4TKV - chains B and C of the 4 polymer chains in the assembly; structure by X-ray diffraction, 1.50 A resolution.

[Chain B]
Name: Nitrogenase molybdenum-iron protein beta chain
Source organism: Azotobacter vinelandii
Notes: EC 1.18.6.1
UniProt: P07329 (NIFK_AZOVI); numbering as in UniProt (aligned over 1-523)
Amino-acid sequence (523 residues; numbered 1 to 523; the number before each row is that of its first residue):
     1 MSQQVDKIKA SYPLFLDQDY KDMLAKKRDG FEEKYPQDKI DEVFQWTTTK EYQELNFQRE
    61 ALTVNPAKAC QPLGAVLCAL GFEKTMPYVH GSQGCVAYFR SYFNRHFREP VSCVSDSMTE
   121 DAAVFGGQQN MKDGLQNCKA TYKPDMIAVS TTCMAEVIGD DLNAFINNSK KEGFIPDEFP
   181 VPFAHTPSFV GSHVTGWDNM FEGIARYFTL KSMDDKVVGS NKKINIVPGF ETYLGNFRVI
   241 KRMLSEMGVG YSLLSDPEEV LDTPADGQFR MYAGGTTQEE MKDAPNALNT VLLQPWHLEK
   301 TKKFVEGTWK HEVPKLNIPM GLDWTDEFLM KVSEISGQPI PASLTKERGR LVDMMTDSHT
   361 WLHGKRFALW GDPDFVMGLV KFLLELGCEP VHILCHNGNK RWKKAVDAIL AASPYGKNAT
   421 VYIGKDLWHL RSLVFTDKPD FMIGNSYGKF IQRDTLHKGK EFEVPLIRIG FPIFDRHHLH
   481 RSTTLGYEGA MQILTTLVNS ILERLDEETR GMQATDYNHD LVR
Not modelled in the structure: 1
Bound ions: fe(8)-S(7) cluster Fe: Cys70, Cys95, Cys153 (shared with 3 residues of chain A); Fe2+ site 1: Arg108, Glu109 (shared with 2 residues of chain D); Fe2+ site 2: Asp353, Asp357 (shared with 2 residues of chain D)
Residues lining bound ligands:
  - fe(8)-S(7) cluster (CLF): Cys70, Pro72, Ser92, Gly94, Cys95, Tyr98, Phe99, Thr152, Cys153, Ser188
  - carbon monoxide (CMO): Leu466, Ile467, Arg468
Swiss-Prot annotation at these positions:
  - binding site ([8Fe-7S] cluster): Cys70, Cys95, Cys153, Ser188
From the paper describing this entry:
  - binding site for the ligand ICE: Phe450
  - binding site for carbon monoxide: Arg453

[Chain C]
Name: Nitrogenase molybdenum-iron protein alpha chain
Source organism: Azotobacter vinelandii
Notes: EC 1.18.6.1
UniProt: P07328 (NIFD_AZOVI); residue numbers follow UniProt; this construct covers 1-492
Amino-acid sequence (492 residues; row label = number of the first residue in the row):
     1 MTGMSREEVE SLIQEVLEVY PEKARKDRNK HLAVNDPAVT QSKKCIISNK KSQPGLMTIR
    61 GCAYAGSKGV VWGPIKDMIH ISHGPVGCGQ YSRAGRRNYY IGTTGVNAFV TMNFTSDFQE
   121 KDIVFGGDKK LAKLIDEVET LFPLNKGISV QSECPIGLIG DDIESVSKVK GAELSKTIVP
   181 VRCEGFRGVS QSLGHHIAND AVRDWVLGKR DEDTTFASTP YDVAIIGDYN IGGDAWSSRI
   241 LLEEMGLRCV AQWSGDGSIS EIELTPKVKL NLVHCYRSMN YISRHMEEKY GIPWMEYNFF
   301 GPTKTIESLR AIAAKFDESI QKKCEEVIAK YKPEWEAVVA KYRPRLEGKR VMLYIGGLRP
   361 RHVIGAYEDL GMEVVGTGYE FAHNDDYDRT MKEMGDSTLL YDDVTGYEFE EFVKRIKPDL
   421 IGSGIKEKFI FQKMGIPFRQ MHSWDYSGPY HGFDGFAIFA RDMDMTLNNP CWKKLQAPWE
   481 ASEGAEKVAA SA
Not modelled in the structure: 1-3, 481-492
Differences from the reference sequence: conflict Gln440 (Glu in P07328)
Bound ions: fe(8)-S(7) cluster Fe: Cys62, Cys88, Cys154 (shared with 3 residues of chain D); Fe ion: Cys275, His442 (together with 3-hydroxy-3-carboxy-adipic acid, carbon monoxide)
Residues lining bound ligands:
  - fe(8)-S(7) cluster (CLF): Cys62, Tyr64, Pro85, Val86, Gly87, Cys88, Tyr91, Glu153, Cys154, Gly185
  - carbon monoxide (CMO), molecule 1: Val70, Gln191, His195, Phe381
  - carbon monoxide (CMO), molecule 2: Tyr100, Thr104, Thr111
  - 3-hydroxy-3-carboxy-adipic acid (HCA): Ala65, Gly95, Arg96, Gln191, Gly424, Ile425, Lys426, Gln440, His442
Swiss-Prot annotation at these positions:
  - binding site ([8Fe-7S] cluster): Cys62, Cys88, Cys154
  - binding site ([7Fe-Mo-9S-C-homocitryl] cluster): Cys275, His442
From the paper describing this entry:
  - binding site for carbon monoxide: Val70, Thr111, His195
  - mutagenesis - V70A: increased catalytic activity on propyne (citing earlier work)
  - mutagenesis - V70G: increased catalytic activity on 1-butyne (citing earlier work)
  - binding site for Fe ion: Arg93, Thr104, Met112
  - catalytic residues: His195 (proposed by the authors, not directly observed)
  - mutagenesis - H195Q: abolished catalytic activity on N2 (citing earlier work)

[Interface between chain B and chain C]
Residue-residue contacts (48; chain B residue first):
  Leu322(B) with Lys474(C)
  Asp323(B) with Lys474(C), salt bridge
  Asp326(B) with Pro478(C); Trp479(C)
  Met330(B) with Pro478(C), hydrophobic; Trp479(C), hydrophobic
  Ile340(B) with Trp479(C), hydrophobic
  Thr345(B) with Trp479(C), hydrogen bond; Glu480(C)
  Arg348(B) with Lys474(C), hydrogen bond (side chain-backbone); Leu475(C); Gln476(C); Ala477(C); Pro478(C); Trp479(C)
  Val352(B) with Lys474(C); Leu475(C), hydrophobic
  Asp353(B) with Lys433(C), salt bridge
  Thr356(B) with Gln432(C), hydrogen bond; Trp472(C)
  Asp357(B) with Phe429(C); Gln432(C)
  His359(B) with Thr466(C), hydrogen bond; Asn469(C)
  Thr360(B) with Arg439(C); Met465(C); Thr466(C)
  Trp361(B) with Tyr446(C), hydrophobic
  His363(B) with Met465(C); Asn469(C)
  Leu384(B) with Pro470(C)
  Glu385(B) with Pro470(C)
  Tyr415(B) with Pro470(C)
  Tyr487(B) with Trp479(C)
  Met512(B) with Thr103(C); Thr104(C), hydrogen bond (side chain-backbone)
  Gln513(B) with Ile101(C); Gly102(C); Thr103(C), hydrogen bond
  Tyr517(B) with Tyr99(C); Tyr100(C)
  Asn518(B) with Tyr99(C), hydrogen bond
  Asp520(B) with Arg97(C), salt bridge; Tyr99(C), hydrogen bond
  Leu521(B) with Arg93(C); Ala94(C), hydrophobic
  Val522(B) with Tyr446(C)
  Arg523(B) with Tyr446(C)
Also at the interface, not in a pair above, chain B (30 interface residues in all): Met355, Gly387, Asp516
Also at the interface, not in a pair above, chain C (30 interface residues in all): Asn107, Trp236, Asp445, Cys471

[Overview]
Chain B and chain C each contribute 30 residues to their interface, with 8 hydrogen bonds and 3 salt bridges.
Polar pairs include Asp323(B)-Lys474(C), Asp353(B)-Lys433(C) and Asp520(B)-Arg97(C). The paper reports the
catalytic residue His195(C); V70A of chain C increases catalytic activity on propyne; 3 substitutions were
tested in all.
Here chain B is Nitrogenase molybdenum-iron protein beta chain and chain C is Nitrogenase molybdenum-iron
protein alpha chain, both from Azotobacter vinelandii. Entry 4TKV (CO-bound Nitrogenase MoFe-protein from A.
vinelandii) was determined by X-ray diffraction, deposited together with 4TKU.
